3GE8 - chains D and F of the 8 polymer chains in the assembly; structure by X-ray diffraction, 2.19 A resolution.

[Chain D]
Name: Toluene-4-monooxygenase system protein A
From: Pseudomonas mendocina
Notes: EC 1.14.13.-
UniProtKB: Q6Q8Q7 (Q6Q8Q7_PSEME); residues 1-500 here = UniProt positions 1-500
Sequence (500 residues; each row starts with the number of its first residue):
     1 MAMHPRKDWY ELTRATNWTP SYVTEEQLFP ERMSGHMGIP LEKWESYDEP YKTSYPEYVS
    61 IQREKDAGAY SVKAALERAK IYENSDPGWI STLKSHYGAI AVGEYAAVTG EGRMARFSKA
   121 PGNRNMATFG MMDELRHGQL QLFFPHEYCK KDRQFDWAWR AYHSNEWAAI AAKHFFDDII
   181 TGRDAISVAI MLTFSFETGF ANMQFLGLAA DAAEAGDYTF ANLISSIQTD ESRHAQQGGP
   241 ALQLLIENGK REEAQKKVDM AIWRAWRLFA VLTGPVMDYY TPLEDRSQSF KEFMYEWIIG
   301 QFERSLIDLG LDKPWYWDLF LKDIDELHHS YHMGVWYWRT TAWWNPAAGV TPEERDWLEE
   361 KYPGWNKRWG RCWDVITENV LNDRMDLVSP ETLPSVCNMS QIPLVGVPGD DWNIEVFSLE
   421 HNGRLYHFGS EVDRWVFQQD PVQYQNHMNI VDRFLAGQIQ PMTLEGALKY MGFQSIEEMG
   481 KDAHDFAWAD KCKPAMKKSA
Disordered / not traced: 1, 492-500
Differences from the reference sequence: engineered mutation Ala201 (Thr in Q6Q8Q7)
Bound ions: Fe ion site 1: Glu104, Glu134, His137 (together with acetate ion); Fe ion site 2: Glu134, Glu197, Glu231, His234 (together with acetate ion)

[Chain F]
Name: Toluene-4-monooxygenase system protein E
From: Pseudomonas mendocina
Notes: EC 1.14.13.-
UniProtKB: Q00460 (TMOE_PSEME); residue numbers follow UniProt; this construct covers 1-327
Sequence (327 residues; row label = number of the first residue in the row):
     1 MSFESKKPMR TWSHLAEMRK KPSEYDIVSR KLHYSTNNPD SPWELSPDSP MNLWYKQYRN
    61 ASPLKHDNWD AFTDPDQLVY RTYNLMQDGQ ESYVQSLFDQ FNEREHDQMV REGWEHTMAR
   121 CYSPLRYLFH CLQMSSAYVQ QMAPASTISN CCILQTADSL RWLTHTAYRT HELSLTYPDA
   181 GLGEHERELW EKEPGWQGLR ELMEKQLTAF DWGEAFVSLN LVVKPMIVES IFKPLQQQAW
   241 ENNDTLLPLL IDSQLKDAER HSRWSKALVK HALENPDNHA VIEGWIEKWR PLADRAAEAY
   301 LSMLSSDILH AQYLERSTSL RASILTV
Disordered / not traced: 1-2, 308-327

[How chain D and chain F interact]
Pairs across the interface (196):
  Ala2(D) - Asp99(F)  hydrogen bond (backbone-side chain)
  Ala2(D) - Asn102(F)  hydrogen bond (backbone-side chain)
  Ala2(D) - Glu103(F)  hydrogen bond (backbone-side chain)
  Met3(D) - Gln95(F)
  Met3(D) - Asp99(F)
  Met3(D) - Tyr168(F)
  His4(D) - Asn102(F)
  His4(D) - Tyr168(F)  hydrogen bond (backbone-side chain)
  His4(D) - Glu172(F)  salt bridge
  His4(D) - Leu175(F)
  Asp8(D) - His171(F)  hydrogen bond (backbone-side chain)
  Trp9(D) - Tyr168(F)
  Trp9(D) - His171(F)
  Leu12(D) - Arg126(F)
  Leu12(D) - Ala167(F)
  Leu12(D) - Thr170(F)
  Leu12(D) - His171(F)
  Leu12(D) - Gly183(F)
  Thr13(D) - Leu163(F)
  Thr13(D) - Ala167(F)
  Ala15(D) - Arg126(F)  hydrogen bond (backbone-side chain)
  Ala15(D) - Tyr127(F)  hydrogen bond (backbone-side chain)
  Thr16(D) - Tyr127(F)
  Thr16(D) - His130(F)  hydrogen bond
  Asn17(D) - Tyr127(F)
  Asn17(D) - Arg187(F)
  Trp18(D) - Cys131(F)  hydrophobic
  Trp18(D) - Arg187(F)
  Trp18(D) - Trp190(F)
  Trp18(D) - Glu191(F)
  Trp18(D) - Arg200(F)
  Trp18(D) - Glu204(F)  hydrogen bond
  Thr19(D) - Arg187(F)  hydrogen bond
  Thr19(D) - Glu191(F)  hydrogen bond (backbone-side chain)
  Thr19(D) - Arg200(F)  hydrogen bond (backbone-side chain)
  Pro20(D) - Arg200(F)
  Pro20(D) - Glu204(F)
  Ser21(D) - Arg200(F)  hydrogen bond
  Ser21(D) - Glu204(F)  hydrogen bond (backbone-side chain)
  Tyr22(D) - Gln197(F)  hydrogen bond
  Tyr22(D) - Arg200(F)
  Tyr22(D) - Glu201(F)
  Tyr22(D) - Glu204(F)  hydrogen bond (backbone-side chain)
  Val23(D) - Glu204(F)  hydrogen bond (backbone-side chain)
  Val23(D) - Thr208(F)
  Gln27(D) - Thr208(F)
  Gln27(D) - Phe210(F)
  Leu28(D) - Leu207(F)  hydrophobic
  Arg32(D) - Pro50(F)  hydrogen bond (side chain-backbone)
  Arg32(D) - Leu53(F)
  Arg32(D) - Trp54(F)
  Met33(D) - Met51(F)  hydrophobic
  Met33(D) - Trp54(F)
  Glu45(D) - Arg187(F)  salt bridge
  Tyr55(D) - Tyr83(F)  hydrogen bond
  Tyr55(D) - Gln87(F)  hydrogen bond
  Tyr55(D) - Ala157(F)
  Tyr55(D) - Asp158(F)
  Tyr55(D) - Arg161(F)
  Pro56(D) - Glu91(F)
  Pro56(D) - Gln95(F)
  Tyr58(D) - Tyr80(F)  hydrogen bond
  Val59(D) - Asn84(F)
  Val59(D) - Asp88(F)
  Ser60(D) - Asp88(F)
  Gln62(D) - Tyr80(F)  hydrogen bond
  Gln62(D) - Asn84(F)
  Arg63(D) - Leu85(F)
  Arg63(D) - Asp88(F)  salt bridge
  Asp66(D) - Tyr80(F)
  Tyr70(D) - Arg81(F)
  Val102(D) - Leu32(F)
  Val102(D) - Tyr34(F)  hydrophobic
  Tyr105(D) - Leu32(F)  hydrophobic
  Tyr105(D) - His33(F)
  Tyr105(D) - Ser146(F)  hydrogen bond (side chain-backbone)
  Tyr105(D) - Ser149(F)
  Tyr105(D) - Asn150(F)  hydrogen bond
  Ala106(D) - Tyr34(F)
  Val108(D) - Gln140(F)
  Val108(D) - Ile153(F)  hydrophobic
  Thr109(D) - Tyr55(F)
  Thr109(D) - Gln140(F)  hydrogen bond
  Gly112(D) - Ala137(F)
  Gly112(D) - Gln140(F)
  Gly112(D) - Gln141(F)  hydrogen bond (backbone-side chain)
  Arg113(D) - Met51(F)
  Arg113(D) - Tyr55(F)  hydrogen bond
  Arg113(D) - Gln141(F)  hydrogen bond
  Ala115(D) - Met134(F)
  Ala115(D) - Ala137(F)  hydrophobic
  Arg116(D) - Met134(F)
  Arg116(D) - Gln141(F)
  Arg116(D) - Leu207(F)  hydrogen bond (side chain-backbone)
  Arg116(D) - Phe210(F)
  Phe117(D) - Tyr138(F)  hydrophobic
  Phe117(D) - Gln141(F)
  Arg124(D) - His130(F)  hydrogen bond
  Arg124(D) - Gln133(F)
  Arg124(D) - Met134(F)
  Asn125(D) - His130(F)
  Asn125(D) - Gln133(F)  hydrogen bond
  Asn125(D) - Leu160(F)
  Thr128(D) - Gln133(F)  hydrogen bond
  Thr128(D) - Thr156(F)
  Thr128(D) - Leu160(F)
  Phe129(D) - Leu160(F)  hydrophobic
  Met131(D) - Gln140(F)
  Met131(D) - Thr156(F)
  Met132(D) - Tyr80(F)
  Met132(D) - Tyr83(F)  hydrophobic
  Met132(D) - Ile153(F)  hydrophobic
  Met132(D) - Leu154(F)  hydrophobic
  Met132(D) - Ala157(F)  hydrophobic
  Leu135(D) - Asn150(F)
  Arg136(D) - Tyr80(F)
  Gln139(D) - Val28(F)
  Gln139(D) - Val79(F)
  Gln139(D) - Tyr80(F)  hydrogen bond (side chain-backbone)
  Gln139(D) - Asn150(F)
  Leu142(D) - Trp12(F)
  Leu142(D) - Val28(F)
  Leu142(D) - Leu32(F)  hydrophobic
  Phe143(D) - Val28(F)  hydrophobic
  His146(D) - Arg10(F)
  His146(D) - Thr11(F)  hydrogen bond
  His146(D) - Trp12(F)
  His146(D) - Ile27(F)
  Cys149(D) - Pro8(F)
  Cys149(D) - Met9(F)
  Cys149(D) - Thr11(F)
  Cys149(D) - Trp12(F)  hydrophobic
  Lys150(D) - Pro8(F)
  Lys150(D) - Met9(F)  hydrogen bond (backbone-backbone)
  Arg153(D) - Lys6(F)
  Arg153(D) - Lys7(F)  hydrogen bond (side chain-backbone)
  Arg153(D) - Pro8(F)
  Arg153(D) - Met9(F)
  Phe155(D) - Trp12(F)
  Asp156(D) - Trp12(F)
  Asp156(D) - Ser13(F)  hydrogen bond
  Ala158(D) - Trp12(F)  hydrophobic
  Trp159(D) - Trp12(F)  hydrophobic
  Trp159(D) - Ser13(F)
  Trp159(D) - His14(F)  hydrogen bond
  Trp159(D) - Arg30(F)
  Trp159(D) - Lys31(F)  hydrogen bond (side chain-backbone)
  Trp159(D) - Leu32(F)
  Arg160(D) - Ser13(F)
  Tyr162(D) - Tyr34(F)
  His163(D) - Lys31(F)  hydrogen bond (side chain-backbone)
  His163(D) - His33(F)
  His163(D) - Tyr34(F)
  His163(D) - Asn37(F)  hydrogen bond
  Ile170(D) - Glu44(F)
  Lys173(D) - Tyr34(F)
  Lys173(D) - Glu44(F)
  His174(D) - Glu44(F)
  Asp177(D) - Tyr34(F)  hydrogen bond
  Asp177(D) - Trp43(F)
  Asp177(D) - Glu44(F)  hydrogen bond (side chain-backbone)
  Asp177(D) - Leu45(F)
  Asp178(D) - Leu45(F)
  Thr181(D) - Trp43(F)
  Thr181(D) - Met51(F)
  Gly182(D) - Met51(F)
  Arg183(D) - Met51(F)
  Val442(D) - Ser46(F)
  Val442(D) - Ser49(F)
  Gln443(D) - Leu45(F)
  Gln443(D) - Ser46(F)  hydrogen bond (backbone-backbone)
  Gln443(D) - Ser49(F)
  Gln443(D) - Pro50(F)
  Tyr444(D) - Ser46(F)
  Gln445(D) - Ser46(F)
  Asn446(D) - Ser46(F)  hydrogen bond (backbone-side chain)
  Asn446(D) - Pro47(F)
  Asn446(D) - Asp48(F)  hydrogen bond
  His447(D) - Glu44(F)  salt bridge
  His447(D) - Leu45(F)
  His447(D) - Ser46(F)
  His447(D) - Pro47(F)
  Arg453(D) - Glu44(F)  salt bridge
  Glu465(D) - Phe3(F)
  Leu468(D) - Phe3(F)  hydrophobic
  Lys469(D) - Phe3(F)
  Phe473(D) - Phe3(F)
  Gln474(D) - Lys6(F)  hydrogen bond (backbone-side chain)
  Ser475(D) - Glu4(F)
  Ser475(D) - Lys6(F)
  Ile476(D) - Phe3(F)
  Ile476(D) - Glu4(F)  hydrogen bond (backbone-backbone)
  Ile476(D) - Ser5(F)
  Glu477(D) - Ser5(F)  hydrogen bond
  Glu477(D) - Lys6(F)  hydrogen bond (side chain-backbone)
  Met479(D) - Phe3(F)  hydrophobic
Other interface residues (no listed pair), chain D (93 interface residues in all): Phe29, Pro30, Asp133, Pro145, Lys151, Asp152, Asp184
Other interface residues (no listed pair), chain F (88 interface residues in all): Glu24, Ser29, Phe98, Thr164, Lys205

[In short]
93 residues of chain D and 88 residues of chain F are in contact; the contacts include 50 hydrogen bonds and 5
salt bridges. Polar pairs include His4(D)-Glu172(F), Glu45(D)-Arg187(F) and Arg63(D)-Asp88(F). Glu104(D),
Glu134(D) and His137(D) coordinate Fe ion site 1.
Chain D is Toluene-4-monooxygenase system protein A and chain F is Toluene-4-monooxygenase system protein E,
both from Pseudomonas mendocina; the structure, Toluene 4-monooxygenase HD T201A diferric, resting state
complex, was determined by X-ray diffraction (same publication as 3GE3).
